9MD0 - chain A; structure by X-ray diffraction, 2.61 A resolution.

[Chain A]
Molecule: Penicillin-binding protein 2
From: Neisseria gonorrhoeae 35/02
Notes: EC 3.4.16.4
UniProt: Q8RR30 (Q8RR30_NEIGO); aligned to UniProt positions 237-575 over residues 237-575
Chain sequence (330 residues; numbered 232 to 575; 14 numbers in that range are skipped by the numbering (no residue carries them; nothing is unmodelled there); the number before each row is that of its first residue):
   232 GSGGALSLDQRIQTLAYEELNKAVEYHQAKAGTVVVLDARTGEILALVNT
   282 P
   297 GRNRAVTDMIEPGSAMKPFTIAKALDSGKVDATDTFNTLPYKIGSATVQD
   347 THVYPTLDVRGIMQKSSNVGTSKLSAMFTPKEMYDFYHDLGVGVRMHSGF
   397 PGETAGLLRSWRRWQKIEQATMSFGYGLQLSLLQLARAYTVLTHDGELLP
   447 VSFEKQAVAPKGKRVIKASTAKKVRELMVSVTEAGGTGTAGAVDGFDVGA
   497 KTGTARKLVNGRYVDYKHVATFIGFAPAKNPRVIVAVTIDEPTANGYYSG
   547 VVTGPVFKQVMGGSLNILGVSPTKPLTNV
Disordered / not traced: 232-235, 574-575
Covalently attached groups: compound A1BJB linked to S310
Differences from the reference sequence: expression tag (232-236); conflict G297 (Ala283 in Q8RR30)
Small-molecule neighbours: A1BJB ((3R)-3-({(2R)-2-(4-carboxyphenyl)-2-[(4-ethyl-2,3-dioxopiperazine-1-carbonyl)amino]acetyl}amino)-2-hydroxy-3,4-dihydro-2H-1,2-benzoxaborinine-8-carboxylic acid): K313, T347, S362, N364, T417, F420, Y422, T483, K497, T498, G499, T500, A501, R502, Y509, H514, Y543, Y544, S545
Reported in the primary citation:
  - binding site for A1BJB: S310, S362, N364, T498, T500, Y543
  - catalytic residues: S310 (proposed by the authors, not directly observed)

[Summary]
Covalently linked compound A1BJB: at S310. The paper reports the catalytic residue S310; a binding site for
A1BJB at S310, S362 and N364 among others.
Chain A is Penicillin-binding protein 2 (Neisseria gonorrhoeae 35/02); the structure, Crystal structure of the
transpeptidase domain of PBP2 from the Neisseria gonorrhoeae cephalosporin decreased susceptibility strain
..., was determined by X-ray diffraction together with 9MCZ from the same study.
